6LZX - chains A and B; structure by X-ray diffraction, 3.10 A resolution.

# Chain A (and B)
Molecule: Glycosyltransferase
From: Phytolacca americana
Notes: EC 2.4.1.-; chain B of this document is another copy of the same molecule, construct and numbering; everything in this record applies to it too
Reference sequence: B5MGN9 (B5MGN9_PHYAM); numbering as in UniProt (aligned over 1-485)
Chain sequence (505 residues; row label = number of the first residue in the row; numbers below 1 keep their minus sign (Met-19 is residue -19)):
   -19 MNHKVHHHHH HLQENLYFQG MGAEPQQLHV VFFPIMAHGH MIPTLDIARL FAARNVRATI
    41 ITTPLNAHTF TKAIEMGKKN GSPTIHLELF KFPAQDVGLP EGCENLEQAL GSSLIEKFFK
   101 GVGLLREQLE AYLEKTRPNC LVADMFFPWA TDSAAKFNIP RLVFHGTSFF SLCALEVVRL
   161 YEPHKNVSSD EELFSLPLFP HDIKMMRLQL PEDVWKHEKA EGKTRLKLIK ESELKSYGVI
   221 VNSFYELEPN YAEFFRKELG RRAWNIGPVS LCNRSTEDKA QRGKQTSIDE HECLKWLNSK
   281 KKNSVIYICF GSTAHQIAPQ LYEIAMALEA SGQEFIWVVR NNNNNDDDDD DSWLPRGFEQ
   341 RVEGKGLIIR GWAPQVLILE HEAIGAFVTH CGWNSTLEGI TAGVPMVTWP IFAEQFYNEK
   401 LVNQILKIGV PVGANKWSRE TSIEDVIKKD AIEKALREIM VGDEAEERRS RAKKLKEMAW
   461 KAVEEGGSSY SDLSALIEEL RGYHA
Disordered / not traced: -19 to 6, 255-270, 322-330, 485 (chain B: -19 to 5, 255-270, 321-330, 485)
Differences from the reference sequence: initiating methionine (-19); expression tag (-18 to 0)
Bound ions: Na+: Glu238 (together with 1,4,7,10,13-pentaoxacyclopentadecane) (shared with Glu238(B) of chain B)
Small-molecule neighbours: 1,4,7,10,13-pentaoxacyclopentadecane (EYO): Leu160, Tyr161, Leu178, Lys237, Glu238, Leu239, Gly240

# Chain A / chain B interface
Pairs across the interface (11; chain A residue first):
  Asp132(A) - Ala135(B)
  Lys136(A) - Lys136(B)
  Lys136(A) - Asn138(B)  hydrogen bond
  Tyr161(A) - Glu238(B)
  Lys207(A) - Arg242(B)
  Leu214(A) - Lys215(B)
  Lys215(A) - Leu214(B)
  Lys215(A) - Lys215(B)
  Lys215(A) - Ser216(B)
  Ser216(A) - Lys215(B)
  Lys237(A) - Tyr161(B)
Other interface residues (no listed pair), chain A (11 interface residues in all): Arg106, Leu160, Glu238
Other interface residues (no listed pair), chain B (11 interface residues in all): Leu160, Lys237

# Overview
The chain A/chain B interface involves 11 residues from each chain; the contacts include 1 hydrogen bond. The
hydrogen-bonded pair is Lys136(A)-Asn138(B). Chain A binds 1,4,7,10,13-pentaoxacyclopentadecane.
Both chains are Glycosyltransferase (Phytolacca americana). Entry 6LZX (Structure of Phytolacca americana UGT3
with 15-crown-5) was determined by X-ray diffraction, deposited together with 6LZY.
